Entry 7DV4 (X-ray diffraction, 2.38 A resolution); this record covers chains A and G of the 4 polymer chains in the assembly.

Chain A (and G):
Name: Cytotoxic T-lymphocyte protein 4
Organism: Homo sapiens
Notes: chain G of this document is another copy of the same molecule, construct and numbering; everything in this record applies to it too
Reference sequence: P16410 (CTLA4_HUMAN); residues 1-118 here correspond to UniProt positions 36-153 (UniProt number = residue number + 35)
Chain sequence (118 residues; numbered 1 to 118; the number before each row is that of its first residue):
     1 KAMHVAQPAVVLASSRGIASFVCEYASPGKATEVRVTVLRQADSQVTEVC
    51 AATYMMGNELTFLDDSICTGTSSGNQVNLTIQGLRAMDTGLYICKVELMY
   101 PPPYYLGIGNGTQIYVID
Not modelled in the structure: 1, 30-31 (chain G: 1, 26-31)
Curated features (UniProtKB/Swiss-Prot):
  - region: Val-11 to Ser-15 (Homodimerization), Met-99 to Tyr-104 (Important for interaction with CD80 and CD86), Tyr-115 to Asp-118 (Homodimerization)
  - glycosylation (N-linked (GlcNAc...) asparagine): Asn-78, Asn-110
Disulfides: Cys-23/Cys-94, Cys-50/Cys-68

How chain A and chain G interact:
Residue-residue contacts - 13 pairs, chain A then chain G:
  Met-3(A) / Thr-47(G)
  His-4(A) / Gln-45(G)
  His-4(A) / Val-46(G)
  His-4(A) / Thr-47(G)
  Val-5(A) / Gln-45(G)
  Val-5(A) / Val-46(G)  hydrogen bond (backbone-backbone)
  Ala-6(A) / Ser-44(G)
  Ala-6(A) / Gln-45(G)
  Gln-7(A) / Ser-44(G)  hydrogen bond (backbone-side chain)
  Glu-24(A) / Gln-45(G)
  Asn-110(A) / Leu-39(G)
  Asn-110(A) / Gln-41(G)
  Asn-110(A) / Val-46(G)
Other interface residues (no listed pair), chain A (10 interface residues in all): Ala-2, Pro-8, Ile-108
Other interface residues (no listed pair), chain G (7 interface residues in all): Glu-48

Summary:
10 residues of chain A face 7 of chain G across their interface, with 2 hydrogen bonds. Polar pairs include
Gln-7(A)/Ser-44(G) and Val-5(A)/Val-46(G).
Chain A and chain G are both Cytotoxic T-lymphocyte protein 4 (Homo sapiens); the structure, Crystal structure
of anti-CTLA-4 VH domain in complex with human CTLA-4, was determined by X-ray diffraction.
